PDB entry 3TGU | X-ray diffraction, 2.70 A resolution | chains P and Q of the 20 polymer chains in the assembly

# Chain P
Molecule: Cytochrome b
Source organism: Gallus gallus
UniProt: P18946 (CYB_CHICK); residues 2-380 here = UniProt positions 2-380
Amino-acid sequence (380 residues; row label = number of the first residue in the row):
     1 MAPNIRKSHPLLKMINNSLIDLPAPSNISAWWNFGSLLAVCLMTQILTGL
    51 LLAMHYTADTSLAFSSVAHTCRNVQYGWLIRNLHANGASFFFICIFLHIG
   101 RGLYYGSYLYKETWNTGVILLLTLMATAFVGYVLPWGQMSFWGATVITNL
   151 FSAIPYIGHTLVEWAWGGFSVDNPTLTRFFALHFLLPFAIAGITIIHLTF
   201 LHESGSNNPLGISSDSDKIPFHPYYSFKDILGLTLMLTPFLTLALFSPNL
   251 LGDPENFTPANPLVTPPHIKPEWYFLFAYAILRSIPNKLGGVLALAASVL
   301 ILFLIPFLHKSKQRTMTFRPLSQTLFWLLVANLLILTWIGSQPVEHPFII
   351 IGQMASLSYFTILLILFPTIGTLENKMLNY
Disordered / not traced: 1
Construct notes: initiating methionine (1)
Modified positions: Met1 (N-formylmethionine; FME)
Metal / ion sites: heme Fe site 1: His84, His183; heme Fe site 2: His98, His197
Ligand contacts:
  - heme (HEM), molecule 1: Trp32, Phe34, Gly35, Ser36, Leu38, Ala39, Phe91, Ile95, His98, Ile99, Arg101, Ser107, Tyr108, Tyr110, Thr113, Trp114, Gly117, Val118, Leu120, Leu121, Ile190, Thr194, His197, Leu198, Leu201, Ser206, Asn207
  - heme (HEM), molecule 2: Leu42, Gln45, Ile46, Gly49, Leu50, Leu52, Ala53, Tyr56, Val67, Arg81, His84, Ala85, Ala88, Phe91, Leu124, Thr127, Ala128, Gly131, Tyr132, Leu134, Pro135, Phe180, His183, Phe184, Pro187, Ile190, Tyr274
  - UQ (Coenzyme Q10, (2Z,6E,10Z,14E,18E,22E,26Z)-isomer): Ser18, Leu19, Leu22, Pro23, Ala24, Ile28, Trp32, Ser36, Ala39, Leu198, Leu201, His202, Ser206, Phe221, Tyr225, Asp229
  - WF3 (methyl (2E)-3-methoxy-2-[2-({[6-methyl-3-(trifluoromethyl)quinoxalin-2-yl]oxy}methyl)phenyl]prop-2-enoate): Leu122, Met125, Ala126, Ala128, Phe129, Tyr132, Val133, Met139, Ser140, Gly143, Ala144, Ile147, Ile269, Lys270, Pro271, Glu272, Tyr274, Phe275, Ala278, Tyr279, Leu282, Leu295
Swiss-Prot annotation at these positions:
  - binding site (heme b): His84, His98, His183, His197
  - binding site (a ubiquinone): His202

# Chain Q
Molecule: Mitochondrial cytochrome c1, heme protein
Source organism: Gallus gallus
Notes: EC 1.10.2.2
UniProt: D0VX26 (D0VX26_CHICK); numbering as in UniProt (aligned over 1-241)
Amino-acid sequence (241 residues; each row starts with the number of its first residue):
     1 GELELHPPAFPWSHGGPLSALDHSSVRRGFQVYKQVCSACHSMDYVAFRN
    51 LIGVTHTEAEAKALAEEVEVQDGPDENGELFMRPGKISDYFPKPYPNPEA
   101 ARAANNGALPPDLSYIVNARHGGEDYVFSLLTGYCDPPAGVVVREGLHYN
   151 PYFPGQAIGMAPPIYNEILEYDDGTPATMSQIAKDVCTFLRWAAEPEHDQ
   201 RKRMGLKMLLISALLTSLLYYMKRHKWSVLKSRKMAYRPPK
Covalently attached groups: heme c (HEC) linked to Cys37, Cys40
Metal / ion sites: heme c Fe: His41, Met160
Ligand contacts: heme c (HEC): Val32, Val36, His41, Asn105, Ala108, Leu109, Pro110, Pro111, Leu113, Ile116, Arg120, Tyr126, Val127, Leu130, Leu131, Phe153, Ile158, Gly159, Met160, Pro163, Ile164, Val186, Leu190

# Interface between chain P and chain Q
Pairs across the interface - 56 pairs, chain P then chain Q:
  Ser26(P) with Trp227(Q)
  Phe64(P) with Tyr45(Q)
  Ser65(P) with Tyr45(Q)
  Ala68(P) with Tyr45(Q), hydrophobic; Tyr115(Q)
  Arg72(P) with Tyr45(Q); Ser114(Q); Tyr115(Q), hydrogen bond; Ala193(Q), hydrogen bond (side chain-backbone); Pro196(Q)
  Asn73(P) with Arg49(Q), hydrogen bond
  Tyr76(P) with Gln200(Q)
  Trp78(P) with Glu197(Q); Gln200(Q), hydrogen bond; Arg201(Q); Met204(Q), hydrophobic
  Leu79(P) with Met204(Q), hydrophobic
  Asp217(P) with Arg233(Q), salt bridge
  Ile219(P) with Trp227(Q), hydrophobic; Leu230(Q), hydrophobic
  Tyr224(P) with Lys226(Q); Trp227(Q), hydrogen bond (backbone-side chain)
  Tyr225(P) with Trp227(Q)
  Phe227(P) with Met222(Q), hydrophobic
  Lys228(P) with Lys223(Q)
  Ile230(P) with Leu219(Q), hydrophobic
  Leu231(P) with Thr216(Q); Leu219(Q); Tyr220(Q); Lys223(Q)
  Thr234(P) with Thr216(Q); Leu219(Q)
  Leu235(P) with Thr216(Q)
  Thr238(P) with Ser212(Q), hydrogen bond; Thr216(Q)
  Leu241(P) with Met208(Q)
  Thr242(P) with Met208(Q); Leu209(Q)
  Leu245(P) with Arg201(Q), hydrogen bond (backbone-side chain); Gly205(Q); Met208(Q), hydrophobic
  Phe246(P) with Pro17(Q); Leu18(Q), hydrophobic; Arg201(Q); Gly205(Q); Leu206(Q); Leu209(Q), hydrophobic
  Pro248(P) with Arg201(Q)
  Asn249(P) with Asn118(Q), hydrogen bond
  Pro254(P) with Asn118(Q); Ala119(Q); His121(Q)
  Phe257(P) with Tyr115(Q), hydrophobic; Asn118(Q); Ala119(Q), hydrophobic
  Thr258(P) with Ala119(Q)
Other interface residues (no listed pair), chain P (30 interface residues in all): Pro223
Other interface residues (no listed pair), chain Q (37 interface residues in all): Val46, Tyr90, Arg120, Arg191, Ala194, Glu195, Lys202, Val229

# In short
30 residues of chain P and 37 residues of chain Q are in contact, with 8 hydrogen bonds and 1 salt bridge.
Among the polar pairs are Asp217(P)-Arg233(Q), Arg72(P)-Tyr115(Q) and Arg72(P)-Ala193(Q). Ligands of chain P:
heme, compound WF3 and compound UQ.
Chain P is Cytochrome b and chain Q is Mitochondrial cytochrome c1, heme protein, both from Gallus gallus; the
structure, Cytochrome bc1 complex from chicken with pfvs-designed moa inhibitor bound, was determined by X-ray
diffraction.
